Entry 5J1V (X-ray diffraction, 2.52 A resolution); this record covers chain A.

# Chain A
Protein: Dual specificity protein kinase CLK1
Organism: Homo sapiens
Notes: EC 2.7.12.1
UniProt: P49759 (CLK1_HUMAN); numbering as in UniProt (aligned over 148-484)
Amino-acid sequence (339 residues; row label = number of the first residue in the row; note: 147 numbers in that range are skipped by the numbering (no residue carries them; nothing is unmodelled there); numbers below 1 keep their minus sign (Ser-1 is residue -1)):
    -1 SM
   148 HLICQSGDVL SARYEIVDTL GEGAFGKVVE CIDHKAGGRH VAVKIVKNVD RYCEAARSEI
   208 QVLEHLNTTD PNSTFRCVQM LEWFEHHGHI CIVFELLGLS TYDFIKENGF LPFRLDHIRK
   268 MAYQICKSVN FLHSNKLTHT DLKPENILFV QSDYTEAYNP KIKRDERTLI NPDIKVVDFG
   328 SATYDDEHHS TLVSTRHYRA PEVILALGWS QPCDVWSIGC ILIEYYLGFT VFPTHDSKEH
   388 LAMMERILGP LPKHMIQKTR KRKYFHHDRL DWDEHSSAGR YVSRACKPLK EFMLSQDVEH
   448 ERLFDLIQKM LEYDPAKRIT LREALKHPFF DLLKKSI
Unresolved in the structure: 484
Construct notes: expression tag (-1 to 0); conflict Ala432 (Arg in P49759)
Residues lining bound ligands: 6FD (pyrido[3,4-g]quinazoline-2,10-diamine): Leu167, Val175, Ala189, Lys191, Glu206, Val225, Phe241, Glu242, Leu243, Leu244, Gly245, Leu295, Val324, Asp325
Swiss-Prot annotation at these positions:
  - active site: Asp288 (Proton acceptor)
  - binding site (ATP): Leu167 to Val175, Lys191
From the paper describing this entry:
  - binding site for 6FD: Val175, Lys191, Leu244, Leu295, Val324

# In short
Ligands of chain A: compound 6FD. Curated annotation (UniProt) lists active-site residue Asp288 and 10
ATP-binding residues. The paper reports a binding site for 6FD at Val175, Lys191 and Leu244 among others.
Chain A is Dual specificity protein kinase CLK1 (Homo sapiens); the structure, Crystal structure of human CLK1
in complex with pyrido[3,4-g]quinazoline derivative ZW29 (compound 13), was determined by X-ray diffraction
(same publication as 5J1W).
